PDB entry 7BQ5 | X-ray diffraction, 2.99 A resolution | chains A and L of the 6 polymer chains in the assembly

# Chain A
Protein: envelope protein
Source organism: Zika virus
Reference sequence: A0A142I5B9 (POLG_ZIKVK); residues 1-409 here correspond to UniProt positions 291-699 (UniProt number = residue number + 290)
Sequence (415 residues; row label = number of the first residue in the row):
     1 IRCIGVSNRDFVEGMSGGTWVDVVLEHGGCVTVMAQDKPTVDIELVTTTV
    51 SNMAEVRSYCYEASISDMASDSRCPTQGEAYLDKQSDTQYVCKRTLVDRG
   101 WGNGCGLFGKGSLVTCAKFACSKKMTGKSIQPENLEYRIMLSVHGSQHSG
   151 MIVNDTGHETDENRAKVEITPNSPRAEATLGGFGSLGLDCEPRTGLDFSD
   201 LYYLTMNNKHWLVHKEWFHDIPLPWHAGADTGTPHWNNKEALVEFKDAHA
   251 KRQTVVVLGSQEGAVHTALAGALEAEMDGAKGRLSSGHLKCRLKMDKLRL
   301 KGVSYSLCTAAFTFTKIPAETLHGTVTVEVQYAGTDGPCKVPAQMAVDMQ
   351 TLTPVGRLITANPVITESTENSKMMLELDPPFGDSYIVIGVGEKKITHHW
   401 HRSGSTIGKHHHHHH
Not modelled in the structure: 146-161, 407-415
Sequence notes: expression tag (410-415)
UniProt features mapped onto this chain:
  - region: D98 to G111 (Fusion peptide)
  - glycosylation: N154 (N-linked (GlcNAc...) asparagine)
  - cross-link (Glycyl lysine isopeptide (Lys-Gly)): K38 (interchain with G-Cter in ubiquitin), K281 (interchain with G-Cter in ubiquitin)
Disulfides: C3-C30, C60-C121, C74-C105, C92-C116, C190-C291, C308-C339
Reported in the primary citation:
  - mutagenesis - W101F: unchanged binding to FLE mAbs
  - mutagenesis - D98N/N103T/G106L/L107E/F108W, D98N/N103T/G106F/L107K/F108W: abolished binding to FLE mAbs

# Chain L
Protein: Z6 Light Chain
Source organism: Homo sapiens
Sequence (215 residues; numbered 1 to 215; the number before each row is that of its first residue):
     1 DIVLTQSPSFLSASVGDRVTITCRASQGIDTYLAWYQQKPGKAPKLLIYG
    51 ASTLQSGVPSRFSGSGSGTEFTLTISSLQPEDFATYYCQQLNNYHFTFGP
   101 GTKVDIKRTVAAPSVFIFPPSDEQLKSGTASVVCLLNNFYPREAKVQWKV
   151 DNALQSGNSQESVTEQDSKDSTYSLSSTLTLSKADYEKHKVYACEVTHQG
   201 LSSPVTKSFNRGECS
Not modelled in the structure: 212-215
Disulfides: C23-C88, C134-C194

# Chain A / chain L interface
Residue-residue contacts (17; chain A residue first):
  P75(A) - Y32(L)
  T76(A) - G28(L)
  T76(A) - D30(L)
  W101(A) - L91(L)  hydrophobic
  W101(A) - Y94(L)
  W101(A) - F96(L)  hydrophobic
  G104(A) - Y94(L)
  C105(A) - Y94(L)  hydrogen bond (backbone-side chain)
  G106(A) - L91(L)
  G106(A) - N92(L)
  G106(A) - N93(L)  hydrogen bond (backbone-backbone)
  G106(A) - Y94(L)
  L107(A) - L91(L)
  L107(A) - N92(L)
  F108(A) - Y32(L)
  G109(A) - Y32(L)
  K110(A) - Y32(L)  hydrogen bond (backbone-side chain)
Also at the interface, not in a pair above, chain L (9 interface residues in all): I29
Interface features reported in the paper:
  - epitope / paratope residues, chain A: W101(A)

# Summary
The interface between chain A and chain L involves 10 residues on one side and 9 on the other; the contacts
include 3 hydrogen bonds. Among the polar pairs are C105(A)-Y94(L), K110(A)-Y32(L) and G106(A)-N93(L). From
the paper: D98N/N103T/G106L/L107E/F108W and D98N/N103T/G106F/L107K/F108W of chain A abolish binding to FLE
mAbs; the epitope/paratope residue W101(A).
Chain A is envelope protein (Zika virus) and chain L is Z6 Light Chain (Homo sapiens); the structure, ZIKV sE
bound to mAb Z6, was determined by X-ray diffraction (same publication as 7BPK).
